Entry 8EJC (electron microscopy, 3.00 A resolution); this record covers chains B and C of the 5 polymer chains in the assembly.

# Chain B
Protein: Guanine nucleotide-binding protein G(I)/G(S)/G(T) subunit beta-1
Source organism: Homo sapiens
UniProtKB: P62873 (GBB1_HUMAN); numbering as in UniProt (aligned over 1-340)
Sequence (340 residues; row label = number of the first residue in the row):
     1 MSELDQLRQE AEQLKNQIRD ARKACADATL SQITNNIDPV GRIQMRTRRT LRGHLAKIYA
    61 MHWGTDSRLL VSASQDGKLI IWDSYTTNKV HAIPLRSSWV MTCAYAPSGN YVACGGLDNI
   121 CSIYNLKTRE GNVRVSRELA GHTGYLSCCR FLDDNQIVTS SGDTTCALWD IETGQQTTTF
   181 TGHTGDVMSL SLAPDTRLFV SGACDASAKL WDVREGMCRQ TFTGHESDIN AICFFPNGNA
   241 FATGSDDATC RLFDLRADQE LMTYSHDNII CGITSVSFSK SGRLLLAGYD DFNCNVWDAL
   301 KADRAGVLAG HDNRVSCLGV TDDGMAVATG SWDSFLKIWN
Disordered / not traced: 1-3
Curated features (UniProtKB/Swiss-Prot):
  - modified residue: Ser2 (N-acetylserine), His266 (Phosphohistidine)
  - natural variant: Leu30 (L30F: In MRD42; uncertain significance), Arg52 (R52G: In MRD42), Gly64 (G64V: In MRD42), Asp76 (D76E: In MRD42; D76G: In MRD42), Gly77 (G77S: In MRD42), Lys78 (K78R: In MRD42), Ile80 (I80N: In MRD42; I80T: In MRD42), His91 (H91R: In MRD42; uncertain significance), Ala92 (A92T: In MRD42), Pro94 (P94S: In MRD42), Leu95 (L95P: In MRD42), Arg96 (R96L: In MRD42), 5 further natural variant entries in UniProt

# Chain C
Protein: Guanine nucleotide-binding protein G(I)/G(S)/G(O) subunit gamma-2
Source organism: Homo sapiens
UniProtKB: P59768 (GBG2_HUMAN); residues 2-71 here = UniProt positions 2-71
Sequence (82 residues; numbered -10 to 71; the number before each row is that of its first residue; numbers below 1 keep their minus sign (Met-10 is residue -10)):
   -10 MGHHHHHHHH GGASNNTASI AQARKLVEQL KMEANIDRIK VSKAAADLMA YCEAHAKEDP
    50 LLTPVPASEN PFREKKFFCA IL
Disordered / not traced: -10 to 5, 64-71
Differences from the reference sequence: expression tag (-10 to 1)
Curated features (UniProtKB/Swiss-Prot):
  - modified residue: Ala2 (N-acetylalanine), Cys68 (Cysteine methyl ester)
  - lipidation: Cys68 (S-geranylgeranyl cysteine)

# Interface between chain B and chain C
Residue-residue contacts - 65 pairs, chain B then chain C:
  Leu7(B) - Ser8(C)
  Leu7(B) - Ile9(C)  hydrophobic
  Ala11(B) - Leu15(C)  hydrophobic
  Leu14(B) - Ala12(C)
  Leu14(B) - Leu15(C)  hydrophobic
  Gln17(B) - Leu19(C)
  Cys25(B) - Ile25(C)  hydrogen bond (side chain-backbone)
  Cys25(B) - Ile28(C)  hydrogen bond (side chain-backbone)
  Cys25(B) - Lys29(C)
  Cys25(B) - Val30(C)
  Ala26(B) - Val30(C)  hydrophobic
  Asp27(B) - Lys29(C)  salt bridge
  Ala28(B) - Val30(C)
  Leu30(B) - Ala34(C)  hydrophobic
  Ile33(B) - Met38(C)  hydrophobic
  Ile37(B) - Met38(C)  hydrophobic
  Val40(B) - Leu51(C)  hydrophobic
  Met45(B) - Leu50(C)  hydrophobic
  Arg48(B) - Phe61(C)
  Arg48(B) - Arg62(C)
  Arg49(B) - Pro60(C)
  Arg49(B) - Phe61(C)  hydrogen bond (side chain-backbone)
  Arg49(B) - Arg62(C)  hydrogen bond (side chain-backbone)
  Ser84(B) - Phe61(C)
  Tyr85(B) - Pro60(C)
  Tyr85(B) - Phe61(C)  hydrophobic
  Cys218(B) - Lys14(C)  hydrogen bond (backbone-side chain)
  Cys218(B) - Gln18(C)
  Arg219(B) - Gln18(C)
  Arg219(B) - Met21(C)
  Gln220(B) - Gln18(C)
  Thr221(B) - Gln18(C)
  Phe235(B) - Leu37(C)  hydrophobic
  Phe235(B) - Tyr40(C)  hydrophobic
  Phe235(B) - Cys41(C)  hydrophobic
  Pro236(B) - Tyr40(C)
  Asn237(B) - Tyr40(C)
  Asp254(B) - Ala33(C)
  Arg256(B) - Ile25(C)
  Arg256(B) - Ile28(C)
  Arg256(B) - Asp36(C)  salt bridge
  Ala257(B) - Ile25(C)
  Ala257(B) - Ile28(C)  hydrophobic
  Ala257(B) - Val30(C)  hydrophobic
  Asp258(B) - Ile25(C)
  Gln259(B) - Val30(C)
  Leu261(B) - Val30(C)  hydrophobic
  Ser279(B) - Asp48(C)
  Lys280(B) - Glu47(C)
  Lys280(B) - Asp48(C)
  Ser281(B) - Tyr40(C)
  Ser281(B) - Cys41(C)
  Ser281(B) - His44(C)
  Ser281(B) - Asp48(C)  hydrogen bond
  Ser281(B) - Leu51(C)
  Arg283(B) - Leu51(C)
  Gly324(B) - Pro49(C)
  Gly324(B) - Leu50(C)
  Met325(B) - Pro49(C)  hydrophobic
  Met325(B) - Leu50(C)
  Met325(B) - Pro60(C)
  Met325(B) - Phe61(C)  hydrophobic
  Ala326(B) - Phe61(C)  hydrophobic
  Asn340(B) - Asn59(C)  hydrogen bond
  Asn340(B) - Phe61(C)
Interface residues without a listed pair, chain B (47 interface residues in all): Lys15, Ile18, Thr34, Ile43, Gly282, Leu284, Leu300, Val320, Ile338
Interface residues without a listed pair, chain C (32 interface residues in all): Val16, Lys32, Ala45

# Overview
47 residues of chain B face 32 of chain C across their interface, with 7 hydrogen bonds and 2 salt bridges.
Polar pairs include Asp27(B)-Lys29(C), Arg256(B)-Asp36(C) and Cys25(B)-Ile25(C).
Here chain B is Guanine nucleotide-binding protein G(I)/G(S)/G(T) subunit beta-1 and chain C is Guanine
nucleotide-binding protein G(I)/G(S)/G(O) subunit gamma-2, both from Homo sapiens. Entry 8EJC (Structure of
FFAR1-Gq complex bound to TAK-875) was determined by electron microscopy (same publication as 8EIT and 8EJK).
